5AOP - chain A; structure by X-ray diffraction, 2.20 A resolution.

== Chain A ==
Protein: Sulfite reductase hemoprotein
From: Escherichia coli
Notes: EC 1.8.1.2
UniProtKB: P17846 (CYSI_ECOLI); residues 74-570 here correspond to UniProt positions 73-569 (UniProt number = residue number - 1)
Chain sequence (497 residues; each row starts with the number of its first residue):
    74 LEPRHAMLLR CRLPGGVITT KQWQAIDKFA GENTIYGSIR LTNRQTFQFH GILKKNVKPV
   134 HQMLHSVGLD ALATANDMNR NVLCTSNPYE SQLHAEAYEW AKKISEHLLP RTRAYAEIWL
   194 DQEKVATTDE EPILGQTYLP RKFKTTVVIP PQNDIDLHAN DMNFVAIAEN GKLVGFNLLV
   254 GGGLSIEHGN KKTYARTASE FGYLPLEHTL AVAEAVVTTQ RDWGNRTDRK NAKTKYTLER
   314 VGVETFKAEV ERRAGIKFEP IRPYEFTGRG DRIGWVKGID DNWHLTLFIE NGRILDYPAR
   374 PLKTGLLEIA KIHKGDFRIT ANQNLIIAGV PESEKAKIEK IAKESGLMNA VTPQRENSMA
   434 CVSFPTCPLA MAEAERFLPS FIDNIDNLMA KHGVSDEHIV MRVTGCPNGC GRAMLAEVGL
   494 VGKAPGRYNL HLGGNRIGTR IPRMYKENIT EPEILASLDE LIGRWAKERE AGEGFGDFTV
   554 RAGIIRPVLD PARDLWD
Not modelled in the structure: 74-80, 127-131, 146-148, 184-209
Metal / ion sites: K+: Ile362, Asn395, Asn397; 4Fe-4S cluster Fe: Cys434, Cys440, Cys479, Cys483; siroheme Fe near Cys483 (its only coordinating residue here)
Small-molecule neighbours:
  - 4Fe-4S cluster (SF4): Cys434, Val435, Ser436, Cys440, Leu442, Ala443, Thr477, Gly478, Cys479, Asn481, Gly482, Cys483
  - siroheme (SRM): Leu81, Arg83, Arg113, Thr115, Asn116, Arg117, Thr119, Gln121, His123, Arg153, Arg214, Lys215, Lys217, Ala232, Gly256, Leu257, Ser258, Lys306, Gln396, Ala433, Cys434, Val435, Thr439, Cys440, Pro441, Leu442, Asn481, Gly482, Cys483, Arg485

== Summary ==
Chain A binds 4Fe-4S cluster and siroheme. The K+ site is built by Ile362, Asn395 and Asn397. Cys434, Cys440,
Cys479 and Cys483 coordinate a 4Fe-4S cluster Fe ion.
Chain A is Sulfite reductase hemoprotein (Escherichia coli); the structure, Sulfite reductase structure
reduced with crii edta, 5-coordinate siroheme, siroheme feii, [4FE-4S] +1, was determined by X-ray diffraction
(same publication as 2AOP, 3AOP and 4AOP).
